2PXB - chains B and A; structure by X-ray diffraction, 2.50 A resolution.

Chain B:
Molecule: 4.5 S RNA
Notes: fragment: domain iv; engineered mutation(s): C132U, U133G, A175U
Sequence (49 nucleotides; numbered 130 to 178; the number before each row is that of its first residue):
   130 GGUGCUGUUU ACCAGGUCAG GUCCGAAAGG AAGCAGCCAA GGCAGUGCC
Residues lining bound ligands:
  - cobalt hexammine(III) (NCO), molecule 1: G130, G131, U132, G133, G174, U175, G176, C177
  - cobalt hexammine(III) (NCO), molecule 2: G131, U132, G170, G171
  - cobalt hexammine(III) (NCO), molecule 3: U135, G136, U137, U138, A169, G170, G171, C172
  - cobalt hexammine(III) (NCO), molecule 4: C141, C142, G144, G145, U146, C163, A164, G165, C166
  - cobalt hexammine(III) (NCO), molecule 5: U146, C147, A161, G162
  - cobalt hexammine(III) (NCO), molecule 6: A148, G149, G150, U151
  - cobalt hexammine(III) (NCO), molecule 7: C153, G154, A156
  - cobalt hexammine(III) (NCO), molecule 8: C153, G154, A157, G158, G159

Chain A:
Protein: Signal recognition particle protein
Source organism: Escherichia coli
Notes: fragment: c terminal domain (residues 328-432)
UniProtKB: P0AGD7 (SRP54_ECOLI); the construct has insertions or renumbered stretches relative to UniProt, so the offset changes along the chain: 1-9 = UniProt 329-337; 23-82 = UniProt 371-430
Amino-acid sequence (102 residues; row label = number of the first residue in the row; note: 13 numbers in that range are skipped by the numbering (no residue carries them; nothing is unmodelled there); a row labelled like 9A-9Z holds insertion residues (9A, then the next letters in order)):
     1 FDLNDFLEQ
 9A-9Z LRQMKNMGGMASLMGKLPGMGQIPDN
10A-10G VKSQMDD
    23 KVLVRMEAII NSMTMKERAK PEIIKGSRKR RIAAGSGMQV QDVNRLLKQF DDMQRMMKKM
Unresolved in the structure: 9A-9Z, 10A-10G
Modified positions: Mse9G, Mse9J, Mse9N, Mse9T, Mse10E (selenomethionine); Mse28, Mse35, Mse37, Mse60, Mse75, Mse78, Mse79, Mse82 (selenomethionine; parent Met)
Construct notes: modified residue (9G, 9J, 9N, 9T, 10E, 28, 35, 37, 60, 75, 78-79, 82); engineered mutation Ser58 (Cys406 in P0AGD7)

Interface between chain B and chain A:
Residue-residue contacts (30):
  U139(B) - Lys38(A)  salt bridge to the phosphate
  A140(B) - Thr36(A)  sugar contact
  A140(B) - Lys38(A)  salt bridge to the phosphate
  A140(B) - Ser49(A)  hydrogen bond to the base
  A140(B) - Arg50(A)  hydrogen bond to the base
  A140(B) - Arg53(A)  hydrogen bond to the base
  C141(B) - Ser49(A)  hydrogen bond to the base
  C141(B) - Arg52(A)  base contact
  C141(B) - Arg53(A)  sugar contact
  A148(B) - Asn33(A)  hydrogen bond to the base
  G149(B) - Ala30(A)  hydrogen bond to the base
  G149(B) - Asn33(A)  hydrogen bond to the sugar
  G149(B) - Ser34(A)  hydrogen bond to the base
  G149(B) - Gly57(A)  hydrogen bond to the base
  G149(B) - Ser58(A)  base contact
  G150(B) - Ala30(A)  sugar contact
  G150(B) - Ala56(A)  base contact
  G150(B) - Gly57(A)  base contact
  G150(B) - Ser58(A)  hydrogen bond to the sugar
  G150(B) - Gly59(A)  base contact
  U151(B) - Gly59(A)  sugar contact
  C163(B) - Asn33(A)  base contact
  C163(B) - Ser34(A)  hydrogen bond to the sugar
  C163(B) - Arg53(A)  hydrogen bond to the phosphate
  C163(B) - Gly57(A)  sugar contact
  A164(B) - Asn33(A)  sugar contact
  A164(B) - Ser34(A)  sugar contact
  A164(B) - Mse35(A)  hydrogen bond to the sugar
  A164(B) - Thr36(A)  sugar contact
  A164(B) - Arg40(A)  hydrogen bond to the sugar
Also at the interface, not in a pair above, chain B (11 interface residues in all): G162, G165
Also at the interface, not in a pair above, chain A (18 interface residues in all): Val26, Glu39, Mse60

Summary:
Chain B and chain A form an interface of 11 and 18 residues respectively; the contacts include 14 hydrogen
bonds and 2 salt bridges. Polar pairs include A140(B)-Ser49(A), A140(B)-Arg50(A) and A140(B)-Arg53(A). Chain B
binds 8 copies of cobalt hexammine(III).
Here chain B is 4.5 S RNA and chain A is Signal recognition particle protein (Escherichia coli). Entry 2PXB
(Variant 2 of Ribonucleoprotein Core of the E. Coli Signal Recognition Particle) was determined by X-ray
diffraction together with 2PXD, 2PXE, 2PXF, 2PXK, 2PXL, 2PXP, 2PXQ and 2PXT from the same study.
